7JXX - chain A; structure by X-ray diffraction, 1.56 A resolution.

[Chain A]
Molecule: Tau-tubulin kinase 1
From: Homo sapiens
Notes: EC 2.7.11.1
Reference sequence: Q5TCY1 (TTBK1_HUMAN); residues 15-343 here = UniProt positions 15-343
Amino-acid sequence (332 residues; row label = number of the first residue in the row):
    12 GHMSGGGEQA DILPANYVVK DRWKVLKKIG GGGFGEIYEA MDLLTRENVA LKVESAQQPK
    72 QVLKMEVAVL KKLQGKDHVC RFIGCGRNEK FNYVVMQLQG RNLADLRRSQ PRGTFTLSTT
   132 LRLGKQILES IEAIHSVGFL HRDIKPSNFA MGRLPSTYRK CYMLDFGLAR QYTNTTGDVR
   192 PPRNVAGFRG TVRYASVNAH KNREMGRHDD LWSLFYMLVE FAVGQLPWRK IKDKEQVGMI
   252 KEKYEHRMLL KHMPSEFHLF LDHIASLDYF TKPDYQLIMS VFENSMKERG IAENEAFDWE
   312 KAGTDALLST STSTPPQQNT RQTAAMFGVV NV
Not modelled in the structure: 12-21, 44, 187-188, 313-343
Sequence notes: expression tag (12-14)
UniProt features mapped onto this chain:
  - active site: Asp154 (Proton acceptor)
  - binding site (ATP): Ile40 to Ile48, Lys63
Metal / ion sites: Na+: Gln110, Thr168
Residues lining bound ligands: VP7 (4-(2-amino-5,6,7,8-tetrahydropyrimido[4',5':3,4]cyclohepta[1,2-b]indol-11-yl)-2-methylbut-3-yn-2-ol): Ile40, Ile48, Ala61, Lys63, Glu77, Leu81, Cys91, Val105, Met107, Gln108, Leu109, Gln110, Leu175, Asp176, Phe177, Gly178

[Overview]
Ligands of chain A: compound VP7. The Na+ site is built by Gln110 and Thr168. UniProt lists active-site
residue Asp154 and 10 ATP-binding residues.
Chain A is Tau-tubulin kinase 1 (Homo sapiens); the structure, Structure of TTBK1 kinase domain in complex
with Compound 3, was determined by X-ray diffraction together with 7JXY from the same study.
